Entry 8CLK (electron microscopy, 3.50 A resolution); this record covers chains A and F of the 4 polymer chains in the assembly.

# Chain A
Molecule: General transcription factor 3C polypeptide 1
Source organism: Homo sapiens
UniProt: Q12789 (TF3C1_HUMAN); numbering as in UniProt (aligned over 1-2109)
Sequence (2158 residues; numbered 1 to 2158; the number before each row is that of its first residue):
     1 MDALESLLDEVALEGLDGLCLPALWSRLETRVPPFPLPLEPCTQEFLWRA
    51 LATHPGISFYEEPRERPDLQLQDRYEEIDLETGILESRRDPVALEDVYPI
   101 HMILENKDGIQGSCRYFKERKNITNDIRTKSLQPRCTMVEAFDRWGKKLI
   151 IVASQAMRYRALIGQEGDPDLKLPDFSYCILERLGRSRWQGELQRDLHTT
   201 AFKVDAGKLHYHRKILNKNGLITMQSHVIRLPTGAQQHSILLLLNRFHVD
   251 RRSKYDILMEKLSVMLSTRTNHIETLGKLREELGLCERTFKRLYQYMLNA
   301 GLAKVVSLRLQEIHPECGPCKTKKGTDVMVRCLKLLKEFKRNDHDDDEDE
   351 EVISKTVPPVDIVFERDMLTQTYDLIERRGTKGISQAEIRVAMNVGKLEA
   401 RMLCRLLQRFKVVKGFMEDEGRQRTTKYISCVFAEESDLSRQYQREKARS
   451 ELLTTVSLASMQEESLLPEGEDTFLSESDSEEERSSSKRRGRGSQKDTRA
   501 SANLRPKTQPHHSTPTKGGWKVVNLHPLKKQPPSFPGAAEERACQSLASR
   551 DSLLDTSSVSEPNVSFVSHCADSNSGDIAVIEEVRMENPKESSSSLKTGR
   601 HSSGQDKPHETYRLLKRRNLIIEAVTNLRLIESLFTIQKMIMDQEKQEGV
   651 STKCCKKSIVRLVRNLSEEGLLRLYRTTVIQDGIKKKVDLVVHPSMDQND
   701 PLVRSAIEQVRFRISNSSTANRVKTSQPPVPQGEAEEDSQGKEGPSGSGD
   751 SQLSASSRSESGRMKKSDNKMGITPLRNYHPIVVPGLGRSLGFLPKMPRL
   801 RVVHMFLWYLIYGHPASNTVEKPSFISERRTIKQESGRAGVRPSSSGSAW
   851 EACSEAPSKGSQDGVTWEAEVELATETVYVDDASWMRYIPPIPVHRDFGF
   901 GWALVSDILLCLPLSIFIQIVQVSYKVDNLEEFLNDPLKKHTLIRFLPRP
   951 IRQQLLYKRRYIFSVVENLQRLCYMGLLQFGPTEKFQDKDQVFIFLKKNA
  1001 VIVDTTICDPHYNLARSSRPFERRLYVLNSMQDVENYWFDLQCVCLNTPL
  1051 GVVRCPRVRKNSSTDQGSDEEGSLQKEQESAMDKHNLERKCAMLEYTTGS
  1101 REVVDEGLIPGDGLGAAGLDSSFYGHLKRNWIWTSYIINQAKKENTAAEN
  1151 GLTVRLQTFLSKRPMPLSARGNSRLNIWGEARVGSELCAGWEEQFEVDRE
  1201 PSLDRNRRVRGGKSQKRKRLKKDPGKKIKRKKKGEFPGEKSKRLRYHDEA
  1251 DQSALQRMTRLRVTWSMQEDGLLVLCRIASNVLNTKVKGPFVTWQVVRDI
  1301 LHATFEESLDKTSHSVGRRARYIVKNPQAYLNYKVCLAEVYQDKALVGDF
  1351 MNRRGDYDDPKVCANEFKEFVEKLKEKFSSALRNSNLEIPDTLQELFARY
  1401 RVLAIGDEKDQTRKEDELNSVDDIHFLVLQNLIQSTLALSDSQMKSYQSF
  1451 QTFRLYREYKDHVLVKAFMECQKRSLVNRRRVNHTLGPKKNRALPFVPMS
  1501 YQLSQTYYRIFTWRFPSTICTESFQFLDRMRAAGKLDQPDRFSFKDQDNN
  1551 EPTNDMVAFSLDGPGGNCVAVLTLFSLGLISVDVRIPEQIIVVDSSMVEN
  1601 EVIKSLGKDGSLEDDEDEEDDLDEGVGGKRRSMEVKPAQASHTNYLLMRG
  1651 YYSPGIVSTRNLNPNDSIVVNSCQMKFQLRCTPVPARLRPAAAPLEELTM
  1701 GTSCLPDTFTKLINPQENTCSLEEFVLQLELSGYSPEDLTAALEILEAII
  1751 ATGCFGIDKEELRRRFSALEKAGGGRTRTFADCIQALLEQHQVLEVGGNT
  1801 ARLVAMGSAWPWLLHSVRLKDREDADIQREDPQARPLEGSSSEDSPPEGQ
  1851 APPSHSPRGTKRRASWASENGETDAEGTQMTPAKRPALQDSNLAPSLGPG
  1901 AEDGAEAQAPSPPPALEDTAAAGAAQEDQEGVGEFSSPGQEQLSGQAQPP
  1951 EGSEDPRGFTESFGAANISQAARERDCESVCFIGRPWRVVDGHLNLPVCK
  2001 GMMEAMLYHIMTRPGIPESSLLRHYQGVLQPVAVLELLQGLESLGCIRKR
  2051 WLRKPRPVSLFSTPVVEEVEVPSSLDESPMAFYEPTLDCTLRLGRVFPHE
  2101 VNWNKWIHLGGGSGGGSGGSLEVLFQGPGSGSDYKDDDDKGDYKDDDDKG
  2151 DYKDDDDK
Disordered / not traced: 1-1261, 1484-1494, 1599-1668, 1820-1975, 2110-2158
Differences from the reference sequence: expression tag (2110-2158)

# Chain F
Molecule: General transcription factor 3C polypeptide 6
Source organism: Homo sapiens
UniProt: Q969F1 (TF3C6_HUMAN); numbering as in UniProt (aligned over 1-213)
Sequence (213 residues; numbered 1 to 213; the number before each row is that of its first residue):
     1 MAAAADERSPEDGEDEEEEEQLVLVELSGIIDSDFLSKCENKCKVLGIDT
    51 ERPILQVDSCVFAGEYEDTLGTCVIFEENVEHADTEGNNKTVLKYKCHTM
   101 KKLSMTRTLLTEKKEGEENIGGVEWLQIKDNDFSYRPNMICNFLHENEDE
   151 EVVASAPDKSLELEEEEIQMNDSSNLSCEQEKPMHLEIEDSGPLIDIPSE
   201 TEGSVFMETQMLP
Disordered / not traced: 1-13, 83-88, 114-119, 128-213

# How chain A and chain F interact
Pairs across the interface - 83 pairs, chain A then chain F:
  Gln-1268(A) / Asp-32(F)
  Leu-1275(A) / Ile-31(F)  hydrophobic
  Gln-1328(A) / Glu-26(F)
  Gln-1328(A) / Ser-28(F)
  Asn-1332(A) / Ser-28(F)
  Asn-1332(A) / Gly-29(F)  hydrogen bond (side chain-backbone)
  Asn-1332(A) / Ile-30(F)  hydrogen bond (side chain-backbone)
  Asn-1332(A) / Ile-31(F)
  Val-1335(A) / Gly-29(F)
  Cys-1336(A) / Gly-29(F)
  Cys-1336(A) / Ile-30(F)
  Cys-1336(A) / Ile-31(F)  hydrophobic
  Glu-1339(A) / Arg-107(F)  salt bridge
  Gln-1342(A) / Leu-109(F)
  Phe-1378(A) / Ile-31(F)  hydrophobic
  Phe-1378(A) / Arg-107(F)
  Ser-1379(A) / Phe-35(F)
  Ser-1380(A) / Asp-32(F)  hydrogen bond (side chain-backbone)
  Ser-1380(A) / Asp-34(F)  hydrogen bond (backbone-backbone)
  Ser-1380(A) / Phe-35(F)
  Ala-1381(A) / Phe-35(F)
  Leu-1382(A) / Phe-35(F)
  Leu-1382(A) / Asp-58(F)
  Leu-1382(A) / Ser-59(F)
  Leu-1382(A) / Cys-60(F)
  Asn-1384(A) / Ser-59(F)  hydrogen bond (backbone-side chain)
  Ser-1385(A) / Asp-58(F)
  Ser-1385(A) / Ser-59(F)  hydrogen bond (backbone-side chain)
  Asn-1386(A) / Ser-59(F)
  Leu-1387(A) / Ser-59(F)
  Ile-1389(A) / Gln-56(F)
  Ile-1389(A) / Val-61(F)  hydrophobic
  Ile-1389(A) / Leu-110(F)  hydrophobic
  Pro-1390(A) / Gln-56(F)
  Leu-1393(A) / Leu-46(F)  hydrophobic
  Leu-1393(A) / Ile-54(F)  hydrophobic
  Phe-1397(A) / Ile-120(F)
  Phe-1397(A) / Gly-121(F)
  Phe-1397(A) / Gly-122(F)
  Phe-1397(A) / Val-123(F)
  Ala-1398(A) / Lys-113(F)
  Arg-1399(A) / Glu-112(F)  salt bridge
  Arg-1399(A) / Lys-113(F)  hydrogen bond (backbone-backbone)
  Tyr-1400(A) / Thr-111(F)
  Tyr-1400(A) / Glu-112(F)
  Arg-1401(A) / Leu-109(F)
  Arg-1401(A) / Leu-110(F)
  Arg-1401(A) / Thr-111(F)  hydrogen bond (backbone-backbone)
  Arg-1401(A) / Lys-113(F)
  Arg-1401(A) / Ile-120(F)
  Val-1402(A) / Thr-108(F)
  Val-1402(A) / Leu-109(F)
  Val-1402(A) / Leu-110(F)  hydrophobic
  Val-1402(A) / Val-123(F)
  Val-1402(A) / Glu-124(F)  hydrogen bond (backbone-backbone)
  Leu-1403(A) / Thr-108(F)
  Leu-1403(A) / Leu-109(F)  hydrogen bond (backbone-backbone)
  Leu-1403(A) / Glu-124(F)
  Leu-1403(A) / Leu-126(F)  hydrophobic
  Ala-1404(A) / Arg-107(F)
  Ala-1404(A) / Glu-124(F)  hydrogen bond (backbone-backbone)
  Ala-1404(A) / Trp-125(F)
  Ala-1404(A) / Leu-126(F)  hydrogen bond (backbone-backbone)
  Ile-1405(A) / Thr-106(F)
  Ile-1405(A) / Leu-126(F)
  Gly-1406(A) / Trp-125(F)
  Gly-1406(A) / Leu-126(F)  hydrogen bond (backbone-backbone)
  Gly-1406(A) / Gln-127(F)
  Asp-1407(A) / Gln-127(F)
  Glu-1408(A) / Gln-127(F)
  Asp-1410(A) / Trp-125(F)
  Asp-1410(A) / Gln-127(F)  hydrogen bond (backbone-side chain)
  Val-2058(A) / Tyr-66(F)
  Val-2058(A) / Glu-67(F)
  Val-2058(A) / Asp-68(F)
  Val-2058(A) / Lys-101(F)
  Ser-2059(A) / Tyr-66(F)
  Leu-2060(A) / Asp-49(F)
  Phe-2061(A) / Glu-19(F)
  Phe-2061(A) / Glu-20(F)
  Phe-2061(A) / Gln-21(F)
  Phe-2061(A) / Lys-101(F)
  Pro-2064(A) / Asp-68(F)
Interface residues without a listed pair, chain A (44 interface residues in all): Gly-1271, Val-1274, Ile-1278, Asp-1391, Thr-1392, Leu-1396
Interface residues without a listed pair, chain F (47 interface residues in all): Leu-27, Ser-33, Lys-42, Gly-47, Thr-50, Glu-51, Arg-52, Ser-104

# In short
44 residues of chain A face 47 of chain F across their interface, with 14 hydrogen bonds and 2 salt bridges.
Polar pairs include Glu-1339(A)/Arg-107(F), Arg-1399(A)/Glu-112(F) and Asn-1332(A)/Gly-29(F).
Chain A is General transcription factor 3C polypeptide 1 and chain F is General transcription factor 3C
polypeptide 6, both from Homo sapiens; the structure, TFIIIC TauA complex, was determined by electron
microscopy together with 8CLI, 8CLJ and 8CLL from the same study.
